Entry 1PRT (X-ray diffraction, 2.90 A resolution); this record covers chains B and D of the 6 polymer chains in the assembly.

Chain B:
Molecule: Pertussis toxin (subunit S2)
Source organism: Bordetella pertussis
UniProt: P04978 (TOX2_BORPE); residues 4-199 here correspond to UniProt positions 31-226 (UniProt number = residue number + 27)
Chain sequence (196 residues; row label = number of the first residue in the row):
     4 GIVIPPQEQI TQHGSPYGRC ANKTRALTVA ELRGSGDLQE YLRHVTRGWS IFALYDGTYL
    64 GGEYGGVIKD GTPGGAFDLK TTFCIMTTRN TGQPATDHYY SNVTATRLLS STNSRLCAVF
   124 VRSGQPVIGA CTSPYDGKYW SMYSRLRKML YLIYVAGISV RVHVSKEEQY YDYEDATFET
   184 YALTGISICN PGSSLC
Cystine bridges: Cys23-Cys87, Cys120-Cys134, Cys192-Cys199

Chain D:
Molecule: Pertussis toxin (subunit S4)
Source organism: Bordetella pertussis
UniProt: P0A3R5 (TOX4_BORPE); residues 1-110 here correspond to UniProt positions 43-152 (UniProt number = residue number + 42)
Chain sequence (110 residues; row label = number of the first residue in the row):
     1 DVPYVLVKTN MVVTSVAMKP YEVTPTRMLV CGIAAKLGAA ASSPDAHVPF CFGKDLKRPG
    61 SSPMEVMLRA VFMQQRPLRM FLGPKQLTFE GKPALELIRM VECSGKQDCP
Cystine bridges: Cys31-Cys51, Cys103-Cys109

Interface between chain B and chain D:
Pairs across the interface - 58 pairs, chain B then chain D:
  Tyr20(B) with Pro3(D); Tyr4(D); Val5(D), hydrogen bond (backbone-backbone)
  Gly21(B) with Val5(D)
  Arg22(B) with Val5(D); Pro84(D); Ile98(D)
  Arg28(B) with Arg99(D)
  Tyr58(B) with Arg79(D), hydrogen bond; Phe81(D), hydrophobic
  Gly77(B) with Val7(D)
  Phe80(B) with Tyr4(D); Val5(D); Val7(D), hydrophobic
  Arg110(B) with Glu102(D); Ser104(D); Asp108(D), salt bridge
  Leu111(B) with Met67(D); Ala70(D), hydrophobic; Val101(D); Glu102(D), hydrogen bond (backbone-backbone)
  Leu112(B) with Met67(D); Arg99(D); Met100(D); Val101(D), hydrophobic
  Ser113(B) with Pro63(D); Met64(D); Met67(D), hydrogen bond; Arg99(D); Met100(D), hydrogen bond (backbone-backbone)
  Ser114(B) with Met64(D); Ile98(D)
  Thr115(B) with Met64(D), hydrogen bond (backbone-side chain); Leu97(D); Ile98(D), hydrogen bond (backbone-backbone)
  Ser117(B) with Pro63(D)
  Arg118(B) with Pro63(D)
  Leu119(B) with Pro63(D), hydrophobic; Val66(D), hydrophobic
  Pro137(B) with Arg58(D); Pro63(D)
  Tyr138(B) with Ser62(D); Pro63(D)
  Tyr146(B) with Ser61(D), hydrogen bond (side chain-backbone); Ser62(D), hydrogen bond (side chain-backbone); Pro63(D); Val66(D)
  Arg150(B) with Ser61(D); Val66(D)
  Tyr154(B) with Met73(D)
  Tyr157(B) with Ala70(D), hydrophobic; Arg76(D), hydrogen bond; Glu102(D), hydrogen bond
  Val158(B) with Gln74(D), hydrogen bond (backbone-side chain)
  Asp175(B) with Arg99(D), hydrogen bond (backbone-side chain)
  Glu177(B) with Arg79(D), salt bridge; Phe81(D); Arg99(D), salt bridge
Also at the interface, not in a pair above, chain B (28 interface residues in all): Pro76, Asp81, Thr135
Also at the interface, not in a pair above, chain D (30 interface residues in all): Gly60, Arg69, Val71, Cys103

Summary:
28 residues of chain B face 30 of chain D across their interface, with 13 hydrogen bonds and 3 salt bridges.
Polar contacts include Arg110(B)-Asp108(D), Glu177(B)-Arg79(D) and Glu177(B)-Arg99(D).
Chain B is Pertussis toxin (subunit S2) and chain D is Pertussis toxin (subunit S4), both from Bordetella
pertussis; the structure, The crystal structure of pertussis toxin, was determined by X-ray diffraction.
